Entry 6ZZY (electron microscopy, 3.16 A resolution); this record covers chains A and B of the 23 polymer chains in the assembly.

# Chain A
Name: Photosystem I P700 chlorophyll a apoprotein A1
From: Chlorella ohadii
Notes: EC 1.97.1.12
UniProtKB: W8SY74 (W8SY74_CHLSO); numbering as in UniProt (aligned over 11-751)
Amino-acid sequence (741 residues; row label = number of the first residue in the row):
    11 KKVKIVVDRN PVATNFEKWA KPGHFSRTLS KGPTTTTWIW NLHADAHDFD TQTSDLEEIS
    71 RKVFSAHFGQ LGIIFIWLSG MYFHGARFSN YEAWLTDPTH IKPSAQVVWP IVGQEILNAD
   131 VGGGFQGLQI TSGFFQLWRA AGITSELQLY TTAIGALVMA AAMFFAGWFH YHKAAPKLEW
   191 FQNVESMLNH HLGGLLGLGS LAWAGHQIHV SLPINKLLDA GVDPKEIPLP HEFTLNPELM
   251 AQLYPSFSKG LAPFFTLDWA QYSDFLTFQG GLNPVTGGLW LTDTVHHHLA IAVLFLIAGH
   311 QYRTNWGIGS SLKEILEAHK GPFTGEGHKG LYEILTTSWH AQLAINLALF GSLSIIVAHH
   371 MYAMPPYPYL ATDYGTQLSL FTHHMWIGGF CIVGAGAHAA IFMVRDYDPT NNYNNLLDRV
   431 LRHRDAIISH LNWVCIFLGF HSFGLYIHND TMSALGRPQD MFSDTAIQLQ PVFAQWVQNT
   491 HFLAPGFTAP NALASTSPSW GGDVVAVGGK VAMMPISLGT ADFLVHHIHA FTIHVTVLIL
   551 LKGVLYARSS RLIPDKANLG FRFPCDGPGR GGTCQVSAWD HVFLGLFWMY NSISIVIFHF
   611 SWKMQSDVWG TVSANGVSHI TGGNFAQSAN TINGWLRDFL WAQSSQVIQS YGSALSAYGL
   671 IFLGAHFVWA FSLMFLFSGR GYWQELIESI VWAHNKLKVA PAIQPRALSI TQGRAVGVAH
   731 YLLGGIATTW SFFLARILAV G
Construct notes: variant Ala-368 (Ser in W8SY74), Ile-437 (Met in W8SY74)

# Chain B
Name: Photosystem I P700 chlorophyll a apoprotein A2
From: Chlorella ohadii
Notes: EC 1.97.1.12
UniProtKB: W8SUA3 (W8SUA3_CHLSO); residues 6-734 here correspond to UniProt positions 5-733 (UniProt number = residue number - 1)
Amino-acid sequence (731 residues; row label = number of the first residue in the row):
     4 KLFPKFSQAL AQDPTTRRIW FGIATAHDFE SHDGMTEERL YQKIFASHFG QLAIIFLWTS
    64 GNLFHVAWQG NFEQWVQDPL HIRPIAHAIW DPHFGQPAVE AFTRGGASGP VNISTSGVYQ
   124 WWYTIGLRTN QELYTGSIFL LVLAALFLFA GWLHLQPAFQ PALSWFKNAE SRLNHHLAGL
   184 FGVSSLAWTG HLVHVAIPES RGQHVGWDNF LTVLPHPAGL TPFFTGNWAA YAENPDSASH
   244 VFNTAQGSGT AILTFLGGFH PQTQSLWLTD MAHHHLAIAV IFILAGHMYR TIFGIGHSMR
   304 EILEAQTPPS GSLGAGHKGL YDTVNNSLHF QLGLALASVG TISSLVAQHM YSLPPYAFLA
   364 QDFTTQAALY THHQYIAGFI MCGAFAHGAI FFVRDYDPAQ NRGNVLARIL DHKEALISHL
   424 SWASLFLGFH TLGLYVHNDV VQAFGTPEKQ ILIEPVFAQW IQAAHGKTAY GFDFLLSSAT
   484 SAPSLAGQAL WLPGWLQGIN SDANSLFLTI GPGDFLVHHA IALGLHTTTL ILVKGALDAR
   544 GSKLMPDKKD FGYSFPCDGP GRGGTCDISA WDAFYLAVFW MLNTIGWVTF YWHWKHLGIW
   604 QGNVNQFNES STYLMGWLRD YLWLNSSQLI NGYNPFGMNS LSVWAWMFLF GHLIYATGFM
   664 FLISWRGYWQ ELIETLAWAH ERTPLANLVR WRDKPVALSI VQARLVGLTH FSVGYVLTYA
   724 AFLIASTSGK F
Construct notes: insertion (5); conflict Ala-241 (Val240 in W8SUA3), Ala-402 (Glu401 in W8SUA3), Gln-403 (Ala402 in W8SUA3)

# How chain A and chain B interact
Residue-residue contacts (155; chain A residue first):
  Val-122(A) / Phe-447(B)
  Val-122(A) / Lys-452(B)
  Gly-123(A) / Phe-447(B)
  Gln-124(A) / Phe-447(B)
  Ile-126(A) / Phe-447(B)
  Asp-435(A) / Thr-678(B)
  Asp-435(A) / Trp-681(B)
  Ala-436(A) / Trp-681(B)  hydrophobic
  Ile-438(A) / Leu-675(B)  hydrophobic
  Ser-439(A) / Thr-678(B)
  Ser-439(A) / Leu-679(B)
  Ser-439(A) / Ala-682(B)
  Asn-442(A) / Leu-675(B)
  Asn-442(A) / Leu-679(B)
  Phe-453(A) / Leu-656(B)  hydrophobic
  Asp-460(A) / Tyr-636(B)  hydrogen bond
  Thr-461(A) / Trp-649(B)
  Ser-463(A) / Tyr-636(B)
  Ser-463(A) / Met-641(B)
  Ala-464(A) / Tyr-636(B)  hydrophobic
  Ala-464(A) / Met-641(B)
  Ala-464(A) / Ser-645(B)  hydrogen bond (backbone-side chain)
  Ala-464(A) / Trp-649(B)
  Leu-465(A) / Asp-94(B)
  Leu-465(A) / His-96(B)
  Leu-465(A) / Phe-97(B)  hydrophobic
  Leu-465(A) / Gly-98(B)  hydrogen bond (backbone-backbone)
  Leu-465(A) / Ala-101(B)
  Gly-466(A) / Gly-98(B)
  Gly-466(A) / Pro-100(B)
  Gly-466(A) / Met-641(B)
  Arg-467(A) / His-96(B)  hydrogen bond (side chain-backbone)
  Arg-467(A) / Gly-98(B)
  Leu-548(A) / Tyr-671(B)
  Ile-549(A) / Tyr-671(B)
  Lys-552(A) / Tyr-671(B)  hydrogen bond (side chain-backbone)
  Lys-552(A) / Glu-674(B)  salt bridge
  Lys-552(A) / Leu-675(B)
  Tyr-556(A) / Glu-674(B)
  Tyr-556(A) / Thr-678(B)  hydrogen bond
  Ser-560(A) / Glu-674(B)  hydrogen bond
  Arg-561(A) / Glu-677(B)
  Arg-561(A) / Trp-681(B)
  Leu-562(A) / Gln-673(B)
  Leu-562(A) / Glu-677(B)  hydrogen bond (backbone-side chain)
  Lys-566(A) / Glu-674(B)  salt bridge
  Cys-575(A) / Pro-563(B)  hydrophobic
  Gly-577(A) / Pro-563(B)
  Pro-578(A) / Cys-560(B)  hydrophobic
  Pro-578(A) / Gly-562(B)
  Arg-580(A) / Arg-669(B)  hydrogen bond (backbone-side chain)
  Gly-581(A) / Arg-669(B)  hydrogen bond (backbone-side chain)
  Gly-582(A) / Arg-669(B)  hydrogen bond (backbone-side chain)
  Gly-582(A) / Ile-703(B)
  Thr-583(A) / Arg-669(B)
  Cys-584(A) / Trp-668(B)  hydrophobic
  Cys-584(A) / Arg-669(B)  hydrogen bond (backbone-backbone)
  Cys-584(A) / Gly-670(B)  hydrogen bond (backbone-backbone)
  Cys-584(A) / Ile-703(B)  hydrophobic
  Gln-585(A) / Ile-666(B)  hydrogen bond (side chain-backbone)
  Gln-585(A) / Trp-668(B)
  Gln-585(A) / Tyr-671(B)
  Val-586(A) / Gly-670(B)
  His-591(A) / Tyr-671(B)
  His-591(A) / Glu-674(B)
  Phe-593(A) / Ile-666(B)  hydrophobic
  Leu-594(A) / Ser-667(B)
  Phe-597(A) / Ile-666(B)  hydrophobic
  Gln-637(A) / Pro-638(B)
  Ser-638(A) / Pro-638(B)
  Ile-642(A) / Leu-652(B)  hydrophobic
  Asn-643(A) / Ile-633(B)  hydrogen bond (side chain-backbone)
  Asn-643(A) / Tyr-636(B)  hydrogen bond (side chain-backbone)
  Asn-643(A) / Ala-648(B)
  Asn-643(A) / Leu-652(B)
  Leu-646(A) / Ile-633(B)  hydrophobic
  Leu-646(A) / Leu-652(B)  hydrophobic
  Arg-647(A) / Ile-633(B)  hydrogen bond (side chain-backbone)
  Arg-647(A) / Asn-634(B)
  Arg-647(A) / Tyr-636(B)  hydrogen bond (side chain-backbone)
  Arg-647(A) / Asn-637(B)
  Arg-647(A) / Pro-638(B)
  Trp-651(A) / Trp-626(B)  hydrogen bond (side chain-backbone)
  Trp-651(A) / Ser-629(B)
  Trp-651(A) / Ser-630(B)
  Trp-651(A) / Ile-633(B)  hydrophobic
  Ser-655(A) / Trp-626(B)
  Ile-658(A) / Met-618(B)
  Ile-658(A) / Arg-622(B)  hydrogen bond (backbone-side chain)
  Ile-658(A) / Trp-626(B)  hydrophobic
  Gln-659(A) / Arg-622(B)
  Tyr-661(A) / Asp-442(B)
  Tyr-661(A) / Gln-445(B)
  Tyr-661(A) / Ala-446(B)
  Tyr-661(A) / Tyr-616(B)  hydrophobic
  Tyr-661(A) / Met-618(B)  hydrophobic
  Gly-662(A) / Gln-445(B)
  Gly-662(A) / Ala-446(B)  hydrogen bond (backbone-backbone)
  Ser-666(A) / Ala-446(B)  hydrogen bond (side chain-backbone)
  Ser-666(A) / Phe-447(B)
  Gly-669(A) / Met-618(B)
  Leu-670(A) / Asp-442(B)
  Leu-670(A) / Val-443(B)  hydrophobic
  Leu-670(A) / Ala-446(B)  hydrophobic
  Phe-672(A) / Leu-621(B)  hydrophobic
  Leu-673(A) / Met-618(B)
  Leu-673(A) / Leu-621(B)  hydrophobic
  Phe-677(A) / Leu-435(B)  hydrophobic
  Trp-679(A) / Phe-662(B)  hydrophobic
  Leu-683(A) / Phe-662(B)  hydrophobic
  Leu-686(A) / Leu-665(B)
  Leu-686(A) / Ile-666(B)  hydrophobic
  Phe-687(A) / Asp-570(B)
  Phe-687(A) / Tyr-578(B)
  Phe-687(A) / Phe-662(B)  hydrophobic
  Phe-687(A) / Leu-665(B)  hydrophobic
  Phe-687(A) / Ile-666(B)  hydrophobic
  Ser-688(A) / Asp-570(B)
  Ser-688(A) / Leu-579(B)
  Ser-688(A) / Trp-668(B)
  Gly-689(A) / Cys-569(B)
  Gly-689(A) / Asp-570(B)  hydrogen bond (backbone-side chain)
  Arg-690(A) / Arg-565(B)
  Arg-690(A) / Gly-566(B)  hydrogen bond (side chain-backbone)
  Arg-690(A) / Gly-567(B)  hydrogen bond (side chain-backbone)
  Arg-690(A) / Cys-569(B)  hydrogen bond (backbone-backbone)
  Gly-691(A) / Leu-547(B)
  Gly-691(A) / Cys-569(B)  hydrogen bond (backbone-backbone)
  Tyr-692(A) / Ile-534(B)
  Tyr-692(A) / Lys-537(B)  hydrogen bond (backbone-side chain)
  Tyr-692(A) / Cys-569(B)
  Tyr-692(A) / Asp-570(B)  hydrogen bond (backbone-backbone)
  Tyr-692(A) / Leu-579(B)  hydrophobic
  Gln-694(A) / Leu-547(B)
  Glu-695(A) / Lys-537(B)  salt bridge
  Glu-695(A) / Asp-541(B)
  Glu-695(A) / Ser-545(B)  hydrogen bond
  Glu-695(A) / Lys-551(B)  salt bridge
  Glu-695(A) / Ile-571(B)
  Leu-696(A) / Ile-420(B)  hydrophobic
  Leu-696(A) / Leu-533(B)  hydrophobic
  Leu-696(A) / Lys-537(B)
  Glu-698(A) / Ser-545(B)
  Glu-698(A) / Lys-546(B)  hydrogen bond (side chain-backbone)
  Glu-698(A) / Leu-547(B)  hydrogen bond (side chain-backbone)
  Ser-699(A) / Ile-420(B)
  Ser-699(A) / Ser-421(B)
  Ile-700(A) / Ser-421(B)
  Ile-700(A) / Ser-424(B)
  Trp-702(A) / Glu-417(B)
  Trp-702(A) / Ala-418(B)  hydrophobic
  Ala-703(A) / Ser-421(B)
  Ile-720(A) / Gly-567(B)
  Ile-720(A) / Cys-569(B)  hydrophobic
  Arg-724(A) / Trp-668(B)
Also at the interface, not in a pair above, chain A (83 interface residues in all): Leu-127, Pro-574, Thr-641, Val-657, Ser-663, Ser-719, Tyr-731
Also at the interface, not in a pair above, chain B (83 interface residues in all): Gln-99, Gly-448, Pro-559, Thr-568, Ala-576, Phe-582, Leu-617, Phe-651, Tyr-658, Ser-702, Phe-714

# In short
The chain A/chain B interface involves 83 residues from each chain, with 32 hydrogen bonds and 4 salt bridges.
Polar pairs include Lys-552(A)/Glu-674(B), Lys-566(A)/Glu-674(B) and Glu-695(A)/Lys-537(B).
Chain A is Photosystem I P700 chlorophyll a apoprotein A1 and chain B is Photosystem I P700 chlorophyll a
apoprotein A2, both from Chlorella ohadii; the structure, Structure of high-light grown Chlorella ohadii
photosystem I, was determined by electron microscopy, deposited together with 6ZZX and 7A4P.
